Entry 7QNB (electron microscopy, 3.10 A resolution); this record covers chains B and C of the 6 polymer chains in the assembly.

Chain B:
Molecule: Gamma-aminobutyric acid receptor subunit beta-3
Source organism: Homo sapiens
Reference sequence: P28472 (GBRB3_HUMAN); the construct has insertions or renumbered stretches relative to UniProt, so the offset changes along the chain: -24 to 307 = UniProt 1-332; 312-314 = UniProt 444-446; 422-448 = UniProt 447-473
Chain sequence (473 residues; each row starts with the number of its first residue; note: 111 numbers in that range are skipped by the numbering (no residue carries them; nothing is unmodelled there); a row labelled like 307A-307Z holds insertion residues (307A, then the next letters in order); numbers below 1 keep their minus sign (Met-24 is residue -24)):
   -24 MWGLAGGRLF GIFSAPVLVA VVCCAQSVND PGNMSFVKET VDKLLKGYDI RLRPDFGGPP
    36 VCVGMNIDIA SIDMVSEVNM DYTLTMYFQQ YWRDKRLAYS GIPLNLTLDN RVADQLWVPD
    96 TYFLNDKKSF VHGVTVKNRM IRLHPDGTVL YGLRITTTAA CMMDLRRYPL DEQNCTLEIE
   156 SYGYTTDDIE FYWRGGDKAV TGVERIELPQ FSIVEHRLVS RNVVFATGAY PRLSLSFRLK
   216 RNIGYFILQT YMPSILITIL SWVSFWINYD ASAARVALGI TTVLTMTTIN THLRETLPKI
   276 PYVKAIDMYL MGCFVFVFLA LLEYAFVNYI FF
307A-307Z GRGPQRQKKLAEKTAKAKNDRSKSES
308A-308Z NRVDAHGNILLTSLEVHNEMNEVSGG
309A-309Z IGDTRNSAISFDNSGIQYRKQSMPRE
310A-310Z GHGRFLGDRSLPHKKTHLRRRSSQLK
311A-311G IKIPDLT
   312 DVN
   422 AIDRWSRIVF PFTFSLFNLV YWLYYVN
Disordered / not traced: -24 to 6, 307A-307Z, 308A-308Z, 309A-309Z, 310A-310Z, 311A-311G, 448
Disulfides: Cys136-Cys150
Covalent attachments: N-acetylglucosamine (NAG) linked to Asn80; glycan linked to Asn149
Residues lining bound ligands: gamma-amino-butanoic acid (ABU): Tyr97, Glu155, Ser156, Tyr157, Phe200, Thr202, Tyr205

Chain C:
Molecule: Gamma-aminobutyric acid type A receptor subunit gamma2
Source organism: Homo sapiens
Reference sequence: A0A2K5TLN2 (A0A2K5TLN2_MACFA); residues 12-436 here correspond to UniProt positions 22-446 (UniProt number = residue number + 10)
Chain sequence (487 residues; numbered -30 to 456; the number before each row is that of its first residue; numbers below 1 keep their minus sign (Met-30 is residue -30)):
   -30 MGILPSPGMP ALLSLVSLLS VLLMGCVAET GQKSDDDYED YTSNKTWVLT PKVPEGDVTV
    30 ILNNLLEGYD NKLRPDIGVK PTLIHTDMYV NSIGPVNAIN MEYTIDIFFA QTWYDRRLKF
    90 NSTIKVLRLN SNMVGKIWIP DTFFRNSKKA DAHWITTPNR MLRIWNDGRV LYTLRLTIDA
   150 ECQLQLHNFP MDEHSCPLEF SSYGYPREEI VYQWKRSSVE VGDTRSWRLY QFSFVGLRNT
   210 TEVVKTTSGD YVVMSVYFDL SRRMGYFTIQ TYIPCTLIVV LSWVSFWINK DAVPARTSLG
   270 ITTVLTMTTL STIARKSLPK VSYVTAMDLF VSVCFIFVFS ALVEYGTLHY FVSNRKPSKD
   330 KDKKKKNPLL RMFSFKAPTI DIRPRSATIQ MNNATHLQER DEEYGYECLD GKDCASFFCC
   390 FEDCRTGAWR HGRIHIRIAK MDSYARIFFP TAFCLFNLVY WVSYLYLGTG GSGGSGGSTE
   450 TSQVAPA
Disordered / not traced: -30 to 26, 324-405, 437-456
Differences from the reference sequence: initiating methionine (-30); expression tag (-29 to 11, 437-456)
Disulfides: Cys151-Cys165
Covalent attachments: N-acetylglucosamine (NAG) linked to Asn208

Chain B / chain C interface:
Pairs across the interface (90; chain B residue first):
  Met9(B) - Leu42(C)
  Met9(B) - Arg43(C)
  Met9(B) - Ile46(C)  hydrophobic
  Met9(B) - Arg86(C)
  Val12(B) - Leu42(C)  hydrophobic
  Lys13(B) - Asp39(C)  salt bridge
  Lys13(B) - Leu42(C)
  Asp17(B) - Lys41(C)  salt bridge
  Leu20(B) - Lys41(C)
  Asn41(B) - Thr216(C)
  Ser46(B) - Glu150(C)  hydrogen bond
  Asp48(B) - Lys117(C)  salt bridge
  Tyr62(B) - Phe112(C)
  Tyr62(B) - Arg114(C)
  Tyr62(B) - Tyr172(C)  hydrophobic
  Gln64(B) - Thr216(C)  hydrogen bond
  Thr82(B) - Gly173(C)
  Thr82(B) - Tyr174(C)
  Thr82(B) - Glu178(C)
  Leu83(B) - Lys41(C)
  Leu83(B) - Tyr174(C)
  Asp84(B) - Lys41(C)  hydrogen bond (backbone-backbone)
  Asp84(B) - Tyr174(C)
  Arg86(B) - Gly104(C)  hydrogen bond (side chain-backbone)
  Arg86(B) - Ile106(C)
  Val87(B) - Lys41(C)
  Phe105(B) - Lys117(C)
  Phe105(B) - Lys118(C)
  His107(B) - Ser116(C)
  His107(B) - Lys117(C)
  Val109(B) - Thr111(C)
  Val109(B) - Phe112(C)
  Val109(B) - Ala119(C)
  Val109(B) - Asp120(C)
  Val109(B) - Leu145(C)  hydrophobic
  Thr110(B) - Thr111(C)  hydrogen bond (side chain-backbone)
  Thr110(B) - Leu143(C)
  Thr110(B) - Leu145(C)
  Val111(B) - Asp110(C)
  Asn113(B) - Phe112(C)
  Asn113(B) - Tyr172(C)
  Arg114(B) - Tyr172(C)
  Met115(B) - Tyr172(C)  hydrophobic
  Met115(B) - Gly173(C)
  Arg117(B) - Gly173(C)  hydrogen bond (side chain-backbone)
  Arg117(B) - Pro175(C)
  Arg117(B) - Ser217(C)  hydrogen bond (side chain-backbone)
  Arg117(B) - Tyr220(C)  hydrogen bond
  Gly127(B) - Tyr172(C)
  Leu128(B) - Tyr172(C)  hydrogen bond (backbone-side chain)
  Arg129(B) - Phe112(C)
  Arg129(B) - Phe113(C)  hydrogen bond (side chain-backbone)
  Arg129(B) - Arg114(C)
  Arg129(B) - Ser116(C)  hydrogen bond (side chain-backbone)
  Arg129(B) - Tyr172(C)  hydrogen bond (backbone-side chain)
  Glu182(B) - Gln152(C)
  Pro184(B) - Val290(C)  hydrophobic
  Pro184(B) - Ser291(C)
  Gln185(B) - Lys289(C)
  Asn217(B) - Ser291(C)
  Gly219(B) - Ser291(C)  hydrogen bond (backbone-side chain)
  Tyr220(B) - Arg284(C)
  Tyr220(B) - Val290(C)
  Tyr220(B) - Ser291(C)
  Leu223(B) - Ser301(C)
  Leu231(B) - Phe304(C)  hydrophobic
  Leu231(B) - Phe308(C)
  Ile232(B) - Val273(C)  hydrophobic
  Leu235(B) - Ile270(C)  hydrophobic
  Leu235(B) - Val273(C)  hydrophobic
  Leu235(B) - Phe308(C)  hydrophobic
  Leu235(B) - Leu311(C)  hydrophobic
  Trp241(B) - Tyr319(C)  hydrophobic
  Ile242(B) - His318(C)
  Asn243(B) - His318(C)  hydrogen bond (backbone-side chain)
  Ala246(B) - Val262(C)  hydrophobic
  Ala249(B) - Val262(C)  hydrophobic
  Ala249(B) - Pro263(C)  hydrophobic
  Ala249(B) - Thr266(C)
  Leu253(B) - Thr266(C)
  Thr256(B) - Ile270(C)
  Thr257(B) - Ile270(C)
  Thr260(B) - Leu274(C)
  Thr260(B) - Thr277(C)
  Thr263(B) - Leu274(C)
  Ile264(B) - Thr277(C)
  His267(B) - Thr281(C)
  His267(B) - Lys285(C)
  Thr271(B) - Lys289(C)
  Arg428(B) - Tyr319(C)
Interface residues without a listed pair, chain B (63 interface residues in all): Gly7, Val16, Met49, Asn80, Asn85, Thr131, Gln224, Ile234, Val238, Ala248, Leu259, Arg425
Interface residues without a listed pair, chain C (67 interface residues in all): Tyr38, Asn40, Pro44, Asp45, Gly47, Val48, Asn69, Met70, Phe78, Gln80, Ile108, Pro109, Gln154, Ser280, Val293, Asp297, Val312, Gly315

In short:
63 residues of chain B face 67 of chain C across their interface, with 14 hydrogen bonds and 3 salt bridges.
Among the polar pairs are Lys13(B)-Asp39(C), Asp17(B)-Lys41(C) and Asp48(B)-Lys117(C). Bound to chain B:
gamma-amino-butanoic acid. N-acetylglucosamine is covalently linked to Asn80(B).
Here chain B is Gamma-aminobutyric acid receptor subunit beta-3 and chain C is Gamma-aminobutyric acid type A
receptor subunit gamma2, both from Homo sapiens. Entry 7QNB (Cryo-EM structure of human full-length
beta3gamma2 GABA(A)R in complex with GABA and nanobody Nb25) was determined by electron microscopy together
with 7QN5, 7QN6, 7QN7, 7QN8, 7QN9, 7QNA and 3 further entries from the same study.
